PDB entry 6FVW | electron microscopy, 4.50 A resolution (low resolution: residue-level contacts below are approximate; hydrogen-bond / salt-bridge calls are withheld) | chains C and D of the 47 polymer chains in the assembly

[Chain C]
Name: Proteasome subunit alpha type-3
Organism: Saccharomyces cerevisiae (strain ATCC 204508 / S288c)
Notes: EC 3.4.25.1
Reference sequence: P23638 (PSA3_YEAST); numbering as in UniProt (aligned over 5-245)
Sequence (241 residues; row label = number of the first residue in the row):
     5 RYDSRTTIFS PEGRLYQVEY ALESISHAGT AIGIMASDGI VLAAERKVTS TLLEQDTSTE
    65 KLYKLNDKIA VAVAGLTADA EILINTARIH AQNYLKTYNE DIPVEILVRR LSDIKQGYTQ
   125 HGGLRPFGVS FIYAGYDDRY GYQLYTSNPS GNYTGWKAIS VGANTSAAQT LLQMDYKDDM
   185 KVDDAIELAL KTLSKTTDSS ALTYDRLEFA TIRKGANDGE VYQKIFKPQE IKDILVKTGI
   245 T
Swiss-Prot annotation at these positions:
  - cross-link (Glycyl lysine isopeptide (Lys-Gly)): Lys100 (interchain with G-Cter in ubiquitin), Lys199 (interchain with G-Cter in ubiquitin), Lys231 (interchain with G-Cter in ubiquitin)

[Chain D]
Name: Proteasome subunit alpha type-4
Organism: Saccharomyces cerevisiae (strain ATCC 204508 / S288c)
Notes: EC 3.4.25.1
Reference sequence: P40303 (PSA4_YEAST); residue numbers follow UniProt; this construct covers 3-254
Sequence (252 residues; each row starts with the number of its first residue):
     3 GYDRALSIFS PDGHIFQVEY ALEAVKRGTC AVGVKGKNCV VLGCERRSTL KLQDTRITPS
    63 KVSKIDSHVV LSFSGLNADS RILIEKARVE AQSHRLTLED PVTVEYLTRY VAGVQQRYTQ
   123 SGGVRPFGVS TLIAGFDPRD DEPKLYQTEP SGIYSSWSAQ TIGRNSKTVR EFLEKNYDRK
   183 EPPATVEECV KLTVRSLLEV VQTGAKNIEI TVVKPDSDIV ALSSEEINQY VTQIEQEKQE
   243 QQEQDKKKKS NH
Swiss-Prot annotation at these positions:
  - modified residue: Thr60 (Phosphothreonine)

[Chain C / chain D interface]
Pairs across the interface - 64 pairs, chain C then chain D:
  Arg5(C) with Arg6(D)
  Tyr6(C) with Asp5(D); Arg6(D)
  Arg9(C) with Arg6(D); Leu8(D); Gly124(D)
  Thr11(C) with Val126(D); Arg127(D)
  Ile12(C) with Arg6(D); Gln19(D)
  Phe13(C) with Gln19(D); Tyr22(D); Ala23(D); Arg127(D)
  Ser14(C) with Tyr22(D)
  Pro15(C) with Tyr22(D)
  Glu16(C) with Glu25(D); Arg29(D)
  Gly17(C) with Tyr22(D); Ala26(D)
  Arg18(C) with Arg29(D)
  Leu19(C) with Arg127(D)
  Arg113(C) with Glu87(D)
  Asp117(C) with Arg83(D)
  Gln120(C) with Ala80(D); Asp81(D); Ile84(D); Arg127(D)
  Thr123(C) with Arg127(D)
  Gln124(C) with Asp81(D); Tyr120(D); Val126(D); Arg127(D); Pro128(D); Phe129(D)
  His125(C) with Tyr120(D); Val126(D)
  Gly126(C) with Gly125(D)
  Tyr144(C) with Arg58(D)
  Leu148(C) with Ile59(D)
  Tyr149(C) with Ile59(D)
  Ser154(C) with Ala80(D)
  Gly155(C) with Ala80(D)
  Tyr157(C) with Pro61(D); Arg83(D)
  Thr158(C) with Gln55(D)
  Gly159(C) with Gln55(D); Asp56(D); Ile59(D); Thr60(D)
  Trp160(C) with Leu54(D); Gln55(D); Asp56(D); Ile59(D)
  Lys161(C) with Lys53(D); Leu54(D); Gln55(D); Asp56(D)
  Ala162(C) with Leu54(D)
  Gln173(C) with Leu52(D); Leu54(D)
  Gln177(C) with Lys53(D); Leu54(D)
  Tyr180(C) with Leu54(D)
Interface residues without a listed pair, chain C (36 interface residues in all): Thr10, Gln147, Asn156
Interface residues without a listed pair, chain D (33 interface residues in all): Ala7, Asn79, Gly130

[Summary]
36 residues of chain C face 33 of chain D across their interface.
Here chain C is Proteasome subunit alpha type-3 and chain D is Proteasome subunit alpha type-4, both from
Saccharomyces cerevisiae (strain ATCC 204508 / S288c). Entry 6FVW (26S proteasome, s4 state) was determined by
electron microscopy together with 6FVT, 6FVU, 6FVV, 6FVX and 6FVY from the same study.
